Entry 8TW9 (electron microscopy, 3.60 A resolution); this record covers chains E and B of the 6 polymer chains in the assembly.

# Chain E
Molecule: DNA polymerase epsilon catalytic subunit A
Source organism: Saccharomyces cerevisiae
Notes: EC 2.7.7.7, 3.1.11.-
Reference sequence: P21951 (DPOE_YEAST); residue numbers follow UniProt; this construct covers 1-2222
Sequence (2222 residues; each row starts with the number of its first residue):
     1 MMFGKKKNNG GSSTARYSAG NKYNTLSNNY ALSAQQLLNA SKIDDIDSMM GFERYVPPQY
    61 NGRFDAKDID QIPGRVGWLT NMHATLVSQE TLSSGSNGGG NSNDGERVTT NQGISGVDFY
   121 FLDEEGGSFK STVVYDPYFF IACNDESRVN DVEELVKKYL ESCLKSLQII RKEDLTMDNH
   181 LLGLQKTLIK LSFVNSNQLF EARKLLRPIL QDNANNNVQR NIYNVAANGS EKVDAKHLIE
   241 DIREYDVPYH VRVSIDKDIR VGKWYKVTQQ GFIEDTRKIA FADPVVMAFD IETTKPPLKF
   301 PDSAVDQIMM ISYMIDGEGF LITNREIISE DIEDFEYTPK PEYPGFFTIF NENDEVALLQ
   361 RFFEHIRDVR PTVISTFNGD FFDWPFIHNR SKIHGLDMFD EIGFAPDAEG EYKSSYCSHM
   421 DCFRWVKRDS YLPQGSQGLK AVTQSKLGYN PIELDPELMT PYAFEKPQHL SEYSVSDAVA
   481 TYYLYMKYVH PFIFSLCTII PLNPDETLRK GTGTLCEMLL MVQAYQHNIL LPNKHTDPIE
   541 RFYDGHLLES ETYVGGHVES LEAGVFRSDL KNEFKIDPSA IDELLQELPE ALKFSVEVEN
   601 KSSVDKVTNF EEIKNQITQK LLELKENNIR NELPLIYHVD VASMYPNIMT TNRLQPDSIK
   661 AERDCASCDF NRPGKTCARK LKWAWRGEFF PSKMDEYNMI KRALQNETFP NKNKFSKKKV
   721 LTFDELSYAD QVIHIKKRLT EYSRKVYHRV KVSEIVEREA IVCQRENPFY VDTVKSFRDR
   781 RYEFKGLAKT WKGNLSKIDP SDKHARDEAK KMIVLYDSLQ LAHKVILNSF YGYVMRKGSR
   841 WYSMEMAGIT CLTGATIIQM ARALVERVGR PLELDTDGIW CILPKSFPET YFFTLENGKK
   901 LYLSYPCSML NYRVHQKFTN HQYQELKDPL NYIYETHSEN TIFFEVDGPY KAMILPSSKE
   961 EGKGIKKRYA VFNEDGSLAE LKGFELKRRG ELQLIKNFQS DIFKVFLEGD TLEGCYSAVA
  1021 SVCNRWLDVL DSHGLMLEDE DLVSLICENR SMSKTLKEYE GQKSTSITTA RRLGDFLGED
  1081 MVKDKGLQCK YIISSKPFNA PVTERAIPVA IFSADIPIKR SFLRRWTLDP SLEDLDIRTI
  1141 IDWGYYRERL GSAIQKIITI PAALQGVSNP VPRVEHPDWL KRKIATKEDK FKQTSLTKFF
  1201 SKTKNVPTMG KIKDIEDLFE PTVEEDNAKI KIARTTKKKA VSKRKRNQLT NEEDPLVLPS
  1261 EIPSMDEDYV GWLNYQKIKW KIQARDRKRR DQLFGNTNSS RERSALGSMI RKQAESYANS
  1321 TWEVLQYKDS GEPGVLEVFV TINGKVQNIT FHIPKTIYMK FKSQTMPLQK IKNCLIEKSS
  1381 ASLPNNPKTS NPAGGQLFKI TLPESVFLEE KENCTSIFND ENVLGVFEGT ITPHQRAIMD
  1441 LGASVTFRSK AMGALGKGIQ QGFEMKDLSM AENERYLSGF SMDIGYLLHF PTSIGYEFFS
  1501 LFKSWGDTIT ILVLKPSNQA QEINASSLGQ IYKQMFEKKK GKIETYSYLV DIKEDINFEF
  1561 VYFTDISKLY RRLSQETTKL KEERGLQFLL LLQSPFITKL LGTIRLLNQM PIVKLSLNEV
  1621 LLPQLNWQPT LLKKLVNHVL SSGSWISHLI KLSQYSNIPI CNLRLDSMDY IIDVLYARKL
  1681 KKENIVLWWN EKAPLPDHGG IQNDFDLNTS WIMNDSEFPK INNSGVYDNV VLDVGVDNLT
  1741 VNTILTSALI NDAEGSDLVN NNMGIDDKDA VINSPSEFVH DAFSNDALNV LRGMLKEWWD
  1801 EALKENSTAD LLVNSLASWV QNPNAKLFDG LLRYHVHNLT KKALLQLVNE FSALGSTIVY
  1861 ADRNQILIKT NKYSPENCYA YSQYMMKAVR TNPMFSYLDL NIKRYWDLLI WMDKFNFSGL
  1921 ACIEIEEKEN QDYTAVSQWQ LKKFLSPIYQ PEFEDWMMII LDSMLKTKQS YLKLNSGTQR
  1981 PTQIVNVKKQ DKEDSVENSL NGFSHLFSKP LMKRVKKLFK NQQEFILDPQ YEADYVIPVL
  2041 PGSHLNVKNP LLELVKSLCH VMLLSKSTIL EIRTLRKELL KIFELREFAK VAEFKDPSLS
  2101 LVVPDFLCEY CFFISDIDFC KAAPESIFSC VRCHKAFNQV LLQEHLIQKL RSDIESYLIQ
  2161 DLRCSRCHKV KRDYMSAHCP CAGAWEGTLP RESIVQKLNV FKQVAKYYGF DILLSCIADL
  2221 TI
Disordered / not traced: 1-18, 89-112, 217-233, 1078-1083, 1190-2222
Metal / ion sites: 4Fe-4S cluster Fe: Cys665, Cys668, Cys677
Ligand contacts: 4Fe-4S cluster (SF4): Asp664, Cys665, Cys668, Phe670, Asn671, Cys677, Ala678, Cys763, Arg765
Swiss-Prot annotation at these positions:
  - zinc finger: Cys2108 to Cys2133 (CysA-type)
  - motif: Cys2164 to Cys2181 (CysB motif)
  - binding site (Zn(2+)): Cys2108, Cys2111, Cys2130, Cys2133
  - binding site ([4Fe-4S] cluster): Cys2164, Cys2167, Cys2179, Cys2181
  - mutagenesis: Met644 (M644G: Increases rates of C-to-A transversion substitutions; M644I: In POL2-9; temperature-sensitive mutant), Pro710 (P710S: In POL2-18; temperature-sensitive mutant)

# Chain B
Molecule: Sister chromatid cohesion protein DCC1
Source organism: Saccharomyces cerevisiae
Reference sequence: P25559 (DCC1_YEAST); numbering as in UniProt (aligned over 1-380)
Sequence (380 residues; each row starts with the number of its first residue):
     1 MSINLHSAPE YDPSYKLIQL TPELLDIIQD PVQNHQLRFK SLDKDKSEVV LCSHDKTWVL
    61 KQRKHSNTVL LMREFVPEQP ITFDETLLFG LSKPYMDVVG FAKTESEFET RETHGELNLN
   121 SVPIYNGELD FSDKIMKRSS TKVIGTLEEL LENSPCSALE GISKWHKIGG SVKDGVLCIL
   181 SQDFLFKALH VLLMSAMAES LDLQHLNVED THHAVGKDIE DEFNPYTREI IETVLNKFAV
   241 QEQEAENNTW RLRIPFIAQW YGIQALRKYV SGISMPIDEF LIKWKSLFPP FFPCDIDIDM
   301 LRGYHFKPTD KTVQYIAKST LPMDPKERFK VLFRLQSQWD LEDIKPLIEE LNSRGMKIDS
   361 FIMKYARRKR LGKKTVVTSR
Disordered / not traced: 1, 243-246, 380

# How chain E and chain B interact
Pairs across the interface (19; chain E residue first):
  Arg75(E) - Lys369(B)
  Glu124(E) - Arg370(B)
  Glu125(E) - Met363(B)
  Glu125(E) - Arg367(B)
  Glu125(E) - Arg368(B)  hydrogen bond (backbone-backbone)
  Glu125(E) - Lys369(B)
  Glu125(E) - Arg370(B)
  Gly126(E) - Arg367(B)
  Gly126(E) - Arg368(B)  hydrogen bond (backbone-backbone)
  Gly127(E) - Arg367(B)
  Gly127(E) - Ser379(B)
  Asp316(E) - Lys364(B)
  Glu318(E) - Asn352(B)  hydrogen bond
  Glu336(E) - Arg111(B)  salt bridge
  Thr338(E) - Arg63(B)  hydrogen bond (backbone-side chain)
  Phe346(E) - Arg111(B)
  Phe346(E) - Arg354(B)
  Asp368(E) - Lys326(B)  hydrogen bond (backbone-side chain)
  Lys803(E) - Gly355(B)  hydrogen bond (side chain-backbone)
Other interface residues (no listed pair), chain E (15 interface residues in all): Val285, Pro339, Arg370
Other interface residues (no listed pair), chain B (14 interface residues in all): Lys61

# In short
15 residues of chain E and 14 residues of chain B are in contact, with 6 hydrogen bonds and 1 salt bridge.
Polar contacts include Glu336(E)-Arg111(B), Glu318(E)-Asn352(B) and Thr338(E)-Arg63(B). Bound to chain E:
4Fe-4S cluster.
Chain E is DNA polymerase epsilon catalytic subunit A and chain B is Sister chromatid cohesion protein DCC1,
both from Saccharomyces cerevisiae; the structure, Cryo-EM structure of S. cerevisiae PolE-Ctf18-8-1-DNA, was
determined by electron microscopy, deposited together with 9B8R, 8TW7, 8TW8, 8TWA and 8TWB.
